PDB entry 1Q7Q | X-ray diffraction, 3.10 A resolution | chain A

== Chain A ==
Molecule: 5-methyltetrahydrofolate S-homocysteine methyltransferase
Source organism: Thermotoga maritima
Notes: EC 2.1.1.13; fragment: MetH_Tm (residues 1-566)
UniProt: Q9WYA5 (Q9WYA5_THEMA); numbering as in UniProt (aligned over 1-566)
Amino-acid sequence (566 residues; numbered 1 to 566; the number before each row is that of its first residue):
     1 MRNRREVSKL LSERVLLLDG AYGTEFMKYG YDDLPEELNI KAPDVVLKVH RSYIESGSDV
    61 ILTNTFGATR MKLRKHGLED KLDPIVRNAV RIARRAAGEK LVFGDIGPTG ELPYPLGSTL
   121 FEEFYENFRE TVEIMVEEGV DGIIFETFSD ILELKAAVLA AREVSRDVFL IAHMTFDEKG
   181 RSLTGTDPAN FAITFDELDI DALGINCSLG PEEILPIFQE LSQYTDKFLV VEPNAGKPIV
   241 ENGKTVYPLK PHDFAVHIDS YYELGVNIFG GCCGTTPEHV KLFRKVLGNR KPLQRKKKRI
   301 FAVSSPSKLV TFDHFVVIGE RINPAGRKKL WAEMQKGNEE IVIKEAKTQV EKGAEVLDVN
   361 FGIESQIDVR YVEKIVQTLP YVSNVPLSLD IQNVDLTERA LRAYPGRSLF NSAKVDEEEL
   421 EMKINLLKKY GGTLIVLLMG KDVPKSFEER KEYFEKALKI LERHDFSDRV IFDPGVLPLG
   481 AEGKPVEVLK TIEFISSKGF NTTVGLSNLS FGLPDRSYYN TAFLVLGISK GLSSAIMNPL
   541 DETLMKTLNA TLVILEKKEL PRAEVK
Disordered / not traced: 566
Disulfide bonds: C207-C272
From the paper describing this entry:
  - catalytic residues: N508 (proposed by the authors, not directly observed)
  - mutagenesis - Y247F (8-fold): decreased catalytic activity (reaction of Hcy with methylcobalamin)

== In short ==
From the paper: the catalytic residue N508; Y247F reduces catalytic activity (reaction of Hcy with
methylcobalamin).
Chain A is 5-methyltetrahydrofolate S-homocysteine methyltransferase (Thermotoga maritima); the structure,
Cobalamin-dependent methionine synthase (1-566) from T. maritima (Oxidized, Orthorhombic), was determined by
X-ray diffraction (same publication as 1Q7M, 1Q7Z, 1Q85, 1Q8A and 1Q8J).
